3N7Q - chains A and C of the 3 polymer chains in the assembly; structure by X-ray diffraction, 2.40 A resolution.

== Chain A ==
Name: Transcription termination factor, mitochondrial
Source organism: Homo sapiens
UniProtKB: Q99551 (MTERF_HUMAN); numbering as in UniProt (aligned over 99-399)
Sequence (310 residues; numbered 96 to 405; the number before each row is that of its first residue):
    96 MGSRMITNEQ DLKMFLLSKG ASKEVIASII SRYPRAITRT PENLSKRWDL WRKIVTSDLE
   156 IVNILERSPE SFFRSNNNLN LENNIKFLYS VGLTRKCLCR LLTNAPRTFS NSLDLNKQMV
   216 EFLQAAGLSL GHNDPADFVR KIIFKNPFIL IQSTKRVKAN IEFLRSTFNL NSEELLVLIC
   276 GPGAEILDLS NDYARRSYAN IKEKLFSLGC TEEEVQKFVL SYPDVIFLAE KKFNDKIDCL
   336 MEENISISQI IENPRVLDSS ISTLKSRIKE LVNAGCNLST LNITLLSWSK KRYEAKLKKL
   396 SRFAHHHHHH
Not modelled in the structure: 96-99, 398-405
Sequence notes: expression tag (96-98, 400-405)
Reported in the primary citation:
  - binding site for the 12-nt DNA strand (chain C): Arg387
  - conformationally variable residues (domain motion): Asn103

== Chain C ==
Molecule: 12-nt DNA strand
Sequence (12 nucleotides; numbered 1 to 12; the number before each row is that of its first residue):
     1 CCGGGCTCTG CC

== Chain A / chain C interface ==
Pairs across the interface (8; chain A residue first):
  Arg195(A) with DC11(C), salt bridge to the phosphate
  Lys240(A) with DG10(C), phosphate contact
  Thr379(A) with DT7(C), hydrogen bond to the phosphate
  Trp383(A) with DC6(C), sugar contact; DT7(C), base contact
  Arg387(A) with DT7(C), hydrogen bond to the base
  Lys391(A) with DC6(C), salt bridge to the phosphate
  Lys394(A) with DG5(C), salt bridge to the phosphate
Interface residues without a listed pair, chain A (8 interface residues in all): Arg350
Interface residues without a listed pair, chain C (7 interface residues in all): DC8, DT9

== Overview ==
8 residues of chain A and 7 residues of chain C are in contact, with 2 hydrogen bonds and 3 salt bridges.
Polar contacts include Arg387(A)-DT7(C), Thr379(A)-DT7(C) and Arg195(A)-DC11(C). From the paper: a binding
site for the 12-nt DNA strand (chain C) at Arg387(A); conformational variability at Asn103(A).
Here chain A is Transcription termination factor, mitochondrial (Homo sapiens) and chain C is a 12-nt DNA
strand. Entry 3N7Q (Crystal structure of human mitochondrial mTERF fragment (aa 99-399) in complex with a
12-mer DNA encompassing ...) was determined by X-ray diffraction (same publication as 3N6S).
